6IUT - chains L and A of the 3 polymer chains in the assembly; structure by X-ray diffraction, 2.30 A resolution.

[Chain L]
Name: AVFluIgG01 Light Chain
From: Homo sapiens
Amino-acid sequence (216 residues; row label = number of the first residue in the row; numbering starts at 0):
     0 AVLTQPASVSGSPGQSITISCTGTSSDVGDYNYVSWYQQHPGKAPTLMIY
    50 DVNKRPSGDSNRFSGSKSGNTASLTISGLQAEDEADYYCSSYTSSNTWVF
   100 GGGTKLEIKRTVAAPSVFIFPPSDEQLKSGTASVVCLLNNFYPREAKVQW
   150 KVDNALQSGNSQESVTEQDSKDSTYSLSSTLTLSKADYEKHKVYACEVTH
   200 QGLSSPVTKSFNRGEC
Not modelled in the structure: 214-215
Disulfide bonds: Cys20-Cys88, Cys135-Cys195

[Chain A]
Name: Hemagglutinin
From: Influenza A virus (A/Anhui/1/2005(H5N1))
UniProt: Q1WDM0 (Q1WDM0_9INFA); residues 45-268 here correspond to UniProt positions 61-284 (UniProt number = residue number + 16)
Amino-acid sequence (230 residues; row label = number of the first residue in the row):
    45 DGVKPLILRDCSVAGWLLGNPMCDEFINVPEWSYIVEKANPANDLCYPGN
    95 FNDYEELKHLLSRINHFEKIQIIPKSSWSDHEASSGVSSACPYQGTPSFF
   145 RNVVWLIKKNNTYPTIKRSYNNTNQEDLLILWGIHHSNDAAEQTKLYQNP
   195 TTYISVGTSTLNQRLVPKIATRSKVNGQSGRMDFFWTILKPNDAINFESN
   245 GNFIAPEYAYKIVKKGDSAIVKSEHHHHHH
Not modelled in the structure: 45-51, 260-274
Disulfide bonds: Cys55-Cys67
Glycans and other covalent adducts: N-acetylglucosamine (NAG) linked to Asn154; glycan linked to Asn165
Differences from the reference sequence: expression tag (269-274)

[Chain L / chain A interface]
Residue-residue contacts (16; chain L residue first):
  Tyr30(L) with Gln115(A); Pro118(A), hydrophobic; Ser120(A), hydrogen bond
  Tyr32(L) with Gln115(A), hydrogen bond (side chain-backbone); Pro118(A), hydrophobic
  Tyr49(L) with Thr167(A)
  Asp50(L) with Thr167(A)
  Lys53(L) with Thr167(A), hydrogen bond; Asn168(A), hydrogen bond
  Tyr91(L) with Pro118(A), hydrophobic; Ser120(A), hydrogen bond; Ser121(A), hydrogen bond (side chain-backbone)
  Ser93(L) with Ser120(A)
  Asn95(L) with Ser120(A); Ser121(A), hydrogen bond (side chain-backbone); Ser123(A), hydrogen bond
Interface residues without a listed pair, chain L (9 interface residues in all): Thr92
Interface residues without a listed pair, chain A (9 interface residues in all): Ile116, Ile117

[In short]
Chain L and chain A each contribute 9 residues to their interface, with 8 hydrogen bonds. Among the polar
pairs are Tyr30(L)-Ser120(A), Tyr32(L)-Gln115(A) and Lys53(L)-Thr167(A). N-acetylglucosamine is covalently
linked to Asn154(A).
Chain L is AVFluIgG01 Light Chain (Homo sapiens) and chain A is Hemagglutinin (Influenza A virus
(A/Anhui/1/2005(H5N1))); the structure, Crystal structure of influenza A virus H5 hemagglutinin globular head
in complex with the Fab of ..., was determined by X-ray diffraction, deposited together with 6IUV.
